Entry 8PEN (electron microscopy, 3.10 A resolution); this record covers chains G and H of the 9 polymer chains in the assembly.

== Chain G (and H) ==
Molecule: DNA-directed RNA polymerase subunit alpha
Source organism: Escherichia coli
Notes: EC 2.7.7.6; chain H of this document is another copy of the same molecule, construct and numbering; everything in this record applies to it too
UniProt: P0A7Z4 (RPOA_ECOLI); residues 1-329 here = UniProt positions 1-329
Amino-acid sequence (329 residues; row label = number of the first residue in the row):
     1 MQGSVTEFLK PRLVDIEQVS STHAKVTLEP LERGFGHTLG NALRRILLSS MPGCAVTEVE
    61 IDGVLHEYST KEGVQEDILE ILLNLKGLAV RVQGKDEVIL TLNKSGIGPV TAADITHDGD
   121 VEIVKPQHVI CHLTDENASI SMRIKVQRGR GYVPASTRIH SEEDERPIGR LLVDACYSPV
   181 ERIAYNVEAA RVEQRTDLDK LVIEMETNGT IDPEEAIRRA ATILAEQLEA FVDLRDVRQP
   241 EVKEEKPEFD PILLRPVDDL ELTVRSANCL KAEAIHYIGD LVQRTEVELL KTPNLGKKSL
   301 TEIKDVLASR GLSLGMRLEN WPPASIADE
Not modelled in the structure: 1-3, 236-329 (chain H: 1-3, 234-329)
Curated features (UniProtKB/Swiss-Prot):
  - region: Glu162 to Glu165 (Required for interaction with Crp at class II promoters)
  - modified residue: Arg265 (ADP-ribosylarginine), Lys297 (N6-acetyllysine), Lys298 (N6-acetyllysine)
  - mutagenesis: Arg45 (R45C: In rpoA112; temperature-sensitive, blocks RNA polymerase assembly), Glu162 to Glu165 (5-fold decrease in CRP-class II promoter-dependent transcription), Glu165 (E165K: 5-fold decrease in CRP-class II promoter-dependent transcription), Arg191 (R191C: In rpoA101; temperature-sensitive)

== How chain G and chain H interact ==
Pairs across the interface (63):
  Val5(G) - Asp96(H)
  Val5(G) - Arg148(H)
  Val5(G) - Arg150(H)  hydrogen bond (backbone-side chain)
  Glu7(G) - Arg150(H)  hydrogen bond (backbone-side chain)
  Phe8(G) - Ser50(H)
  Phe8(G) - Arg150(H)
  Phe8(G) - Gln227(H)
  Leu9(G) - Gln227(H)  hydrogen bond (backbone-side chain)
  Lys10(G) - Glu226(H)  salt bridge
  Pro11(G) - Gln227(H)
  Pro11(G) - Ala230(H)
  Arg12(G) - Phe231(H)
  Leu13(G) - Phe231(H)
  Leu28(G) - Phe231(H)  hydrophobic
  Glu32(G) - Arg150(H)  salt bridge
  Gly34(G) - Arg45(H)
  Phe35(G) - Ile46(H)  hydrophobic
  Phe35(G) - Ser50(H)
  Phe35(G) - Gln227(H)
  His37(G) - Arg45(H)
  Thr38(G) - Ala42(H)
  Thr38(G) - Arg45(H)  hydrogen bond
  Thr38(G) - Ile46(H)
  Asn41(G) - Asn41(H)
  Arg45(G) - Gly34(H)  hydrogen bond (side chain-backbone)
  Arg45(G) - His37(H)
  Arg45(G) - Thr38(H)
  Ser49(G) - Phe35(H)
  Ser50(G) - Phe8(H)
  Ser50(G) - Phe35(H)
  Gly149(G) - Val5(H)
  Arg150(G) - Val5(H)  hydrogen bond (side chain-backbone)
  Arg150(G) - Phe8(H)
  Arg218(G) - Ala230(H)
  Arg218(G) - Phe231(H)  hydrogen bond (side chain-backbone)
  Arg218(G) - Asp233(H)  hydrogen bond (side chain-backbone)
  Arg219(G) - Thr6(H)
  Arg219(G) - Phe8(H)
  Ala221(G) - Leu228(H)
  Ala221(G) - Phe231(H)  hydrophobic
  Thr222(G) - Val232(H)
  Ile223(G) - Phe8(H)  hydrophobic
  Ile223(G) - Phe35(H)  hydrophobic
  Glu226(G) - Lys10(H)  salt bridge
  Gln227(G) - Leu9(H)  hydrogen bond (side chain-backbone)
  Gln227(G) - Leu31(H)
  Gln227(G) - Phe35(H)
  Gln227(G) - Leu39(H)
  Leu228(G) - Leu39(H)  hydrophobic
  Leu228(G) - Leu224(H)  hydrophobic
  Phe231(G) - Leu28(H)  hydrophobic
  Phe231(G) - Leu43(H)  hydrophobic
  Phe231(G) - Leu201(H)  hydrophobic
  Phe231(G) - Ile203(H)  hydrophobic
  Phe231(G) - Ala221(H)  hydrophobic
  Val232(G) - Ala221(H)
  Val232(G) - Thr222(H)
  Asp233(G) - Arg218(H)  hydrogen bond (backbone-side chain)
  Leu234(G) - Arg218(H)
  Arg235(G) - Val14(H)  hydrogen bond (side chain-backbone)
  Arg235(G) - Asp15(H)
  Arg235(G) - Ile16(H)
  Arg235(G) - Arg218(H)  hydrogen bond (backbone-side chain)
Interface residues without a listed pair, chain G (39 interface residues in all): Thr6, Pro52, Arg148, Leu224, Ala225, Ala230
Interface residues without a listed pair, chain H (43 interface residues in all): Arg12, Pro52, Glu214, Ile217, Ile223, Ala225

== In short ==
The interface between chain G and chain H involves 39 residues on one side and 43 on the other, with 12
hydrogen bonds and 3 salt bridges. Among the polar pairs are Lys10(G)-Glu226(H), Glu32(G)-Arg150(H) and
Val5(G)-Arg150(H). UniProt lists 6 mutagenesis sites on chain G.
Both chains are DNA-directed RNA polymerase subunit alpha (Escherichia coli). Entry 8PEN (fully recruited RfaH
bound to E. coli transcription complex paused at ops site (alternative state of ...) was determined by
electron microscopy, deposited together with 8PFG, 8PFJ, 8PH9, 8PHK, 8PIB, 8PID, 8PIL and 8PIM.
